Entry 1CC7 (X-ray diffraction, 1.20 A resolution); this record covers chain A.

# Chain A
Protein: Protein (metallochaperone ATX1)
From: Saccharomyces cerevisiae
UniProt: P38636 (ATX1_YEAST); numbering as in UniProt (aligned over 1-73)
Amino-acid sequence (73 residues; each row starts with the number of its first residue):
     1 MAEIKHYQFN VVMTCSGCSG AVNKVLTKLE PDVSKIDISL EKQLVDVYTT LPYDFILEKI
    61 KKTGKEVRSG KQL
Not modelled in the structure: 1
Disulfides: Cys15-Cys18
Small-molecule neighbours: benzamidine (BEN): Asn23, Leu26, Thr27, Glu30, Val33, Ser34, Lys35, Ile36
Swiss-Prot annotation at these positions:
  - binding site (Cu(+)): Cys15, Cys18

# Overview
Ligands of chain A: benzamidine. From UniProt: Cu+-binding residues Cys15 and Cys18.
Chain A is Protein (metallochaperone ATX1) (Saccharomyces cerevisiae); the structure, Crystal structure of the
ATX1 metallochaperone protein, was determined by X-ray diffraction, deposited together with 1CC8.
